Entry 1MYP (X-ray diffraction, 3.00 A resolution); this record covers chains C and D of the 4 polymer chains in the assembly.

== Chain C (and D) ==
Protein: Myeloperoxidase
Source organism: Canis lupus familiaris
Notes: EC 1.11.1.7; chain D of this document is another copy of the same molecule, construct and numbering; everything in this record applies to it too
Reference sequence: P05164 (PERM_HUMAN); residues 113-578 here correspond to UniProt positions 279-744 (UniProt number = residue number + 166)
Amino-acid sequence (466 residues; numbered 113 to 578; the number before each row is that of its first residue):
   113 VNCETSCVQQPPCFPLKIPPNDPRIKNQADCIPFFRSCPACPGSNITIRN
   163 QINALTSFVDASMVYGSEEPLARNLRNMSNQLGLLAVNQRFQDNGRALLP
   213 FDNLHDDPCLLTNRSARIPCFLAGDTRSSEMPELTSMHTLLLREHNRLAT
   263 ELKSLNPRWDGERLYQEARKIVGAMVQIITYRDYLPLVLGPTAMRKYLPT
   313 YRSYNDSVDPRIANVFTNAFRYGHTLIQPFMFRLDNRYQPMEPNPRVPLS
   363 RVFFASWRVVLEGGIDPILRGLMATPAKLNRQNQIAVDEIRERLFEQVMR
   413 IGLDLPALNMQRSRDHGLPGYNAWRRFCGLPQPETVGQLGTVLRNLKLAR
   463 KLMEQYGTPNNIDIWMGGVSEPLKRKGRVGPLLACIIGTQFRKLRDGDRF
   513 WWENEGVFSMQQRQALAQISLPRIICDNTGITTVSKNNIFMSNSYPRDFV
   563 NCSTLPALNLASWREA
Disordered / not traced: 113, 576-578
Disulfides: Cys-115/Cys-125, Cys-119/Cys-143, Cys-221/Cys-232, Cys-440/Cys-497, Cys-538/Cys-564
Covalently attached groups: N-acetylglucosamine (NAG) linked to Asn-189, Asn-225, Asn-317
Metal / ion sites: Ca2+: Thr-168, Phe-170, Asp-172, Ser-174 (shared with 1 residue of chain A); heme Fe near His-336 (its only coordinating residue here)
Residues lining bound ligands: heme (HEM): Phe-146, Arg-239, Glu-242, Met-243, Thr-329, Phe-332, Arg-333, Gly-335, His-336, Ile-339, Leu-361, Phe-365, Leu-406, Phe-407, Leu-417, Leu-420, Asn-421, Arg-424
Curated features (UniProtKB/Swiss-Prot):
  - binding site (Ca(2+)): Thr-168, Phe-170, Asp-172, Ser-174
  - binding site (heme b): Glu-242, Met-243, His-336
  - site: Arg-239 (Transition state stabilizer)
  - modified residue: Cys-150 (Cysteine sulfenic acid (-SOH))
  - glycosylation (N-linked (GlcNAc...) asparagine): Asn-157, Asn-189, Asn-225, Asn-317, Asn-563

== Interface between chain C and chain D ==
Residue-residue contacts - 9 pairs, chain C then chain D:
  Ala-152(C) / Ile-158(D)
  Cys-153(C) / Cys-153(D)  disulfide
  Ser-156(C) / Ala-152(D)
  Ser-156(C) / Pro-154(D)
  Ile-158(C) / Ala-152(D)
  Ile-164(C) / Ile-158(D)  hydrophobic
  Asp-318(C) / Arg-438(D)  salt bridge
  Ser-319(C) / Arg-438(D)  hydrogen bond
  Arg-438(C) / Ser-319(D)  hydrogen bond
Also at the interface, not in a pair above, chain C (10 interface residues in all): Pro-151, Thr-159
Also at the interface, not in a pair above, chain D (8 interface residues in all): Thr-159, Ile-164
Inter-chain disulfides: Cys-153(C)/Cys-153(D)

== Summary ==
The interface between chain C and chain D involves 10 residues on one side and 8 on the other; the contacts
include 1 disulfide bond, 2 hydrogen bonds and 1 salt bridge. Polar contacts include Asp-318(C)/Arg-438(D) and
Ser-319(C)/Arg-438(D). Bound to chain C: heme.
Both chains are Myeloperoxidase (Canis lupus familiaris). Entry 1MYP (X-ray crystal structure of canine
myeloperoxidase at 3 angstroms resolution) was determined by X-ray diffraction.
